PDB entry 4QW5 | X-ray diffraction, 3.00 A resolution | chains O and U of the 28 polymer chains in the assembly

Chain O:
Name: Proteasome subunit alpha type-2
Organism: Saccharomyces cerevisiae
Notes: EC 3.4.25.1; engineered mutation(s): M45A
Reference sequence: P23639 (PSA2_YEAST); residue numbers follow UniProt; this construct covers 1-250
Chain sequence (250 residues; numbered 1 to 250; the number before each row is that of its first residue):
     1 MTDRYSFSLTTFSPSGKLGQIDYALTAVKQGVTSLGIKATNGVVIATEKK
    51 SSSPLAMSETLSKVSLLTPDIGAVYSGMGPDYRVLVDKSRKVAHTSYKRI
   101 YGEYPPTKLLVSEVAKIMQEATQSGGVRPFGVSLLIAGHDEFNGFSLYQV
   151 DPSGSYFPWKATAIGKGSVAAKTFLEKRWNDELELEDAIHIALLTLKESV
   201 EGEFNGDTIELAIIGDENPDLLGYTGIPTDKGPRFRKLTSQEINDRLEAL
Curated features (UniProtKB/Swiss-Prot):
  - cross-link: Lys108 (Glycyl lysine isopeptide (Lys-Gly) (interchain with G-Cter in ubiquitin))

Chain U:
Name: Proteasome subunit alpha type-1
Organism: Saccharomyces cerevisiae
Notes: EC 3.4.25.1
Reference sequence: P21243 (PSA1_YEAST); residues -8 to 243 here correspond to UniProt positions 1-252 (UniProt number = residue number + 9)
Chain sequence (252 residues; row label = number of the first residue in the row; numbers below 1 keep their minus sign (Met-8 is residue -8)):
    -8 MSGAAAASAAGYDRHITIFSPEGRLYQVEYAFKATNQTNINSLAVRGKDC
    42 TVVISQKKVPDKLLDPTTVSYIFCISRTIGMVVNGPIPDARNAALRAKAE
    92 AAEFRYKYGYDMPCDVLAKRMANLSQIYTQRAYMRPLGVILTFVSVDEEL
   142 GPSIYKTDPAGYYVGYKATATGPKQQEITTNLENHFKKSKIDHINEESWE
   192 KVVEFAITHMIDALGTEFSKNDLEVGVATKDKFFTLSAENIEERLVAIAE
   242 QD
Disordered / not traced: -8 to 1, 243

How chain O and chain U interact:
Residue-residue contacts - 64 pairs, chain O then chain U:
  Asp3(O) with Tyr124(U)
  Tyr5(O) with Ile7(U); Ala123(U), hydrophobic; Tyr124(U), hydrophobic
  Leu9(O) with Ile9(U), hydrophobic; Ala123(U), hydrophobic
  Gln20(O) with Ile9(U); Phe10(U), hydrogen bond (side chain-backbone)
  Tyr23(O) with Phe10(U), hydrophobic; Ser11(U); Pro12(U), hydrophobic; Gly14(U)
  Ala24(O) with Phe10(U), hydrophobic
  Thr26(O) with Pro12(U); Glu13(U)
  Ala27(O) with Gly14(U)
  Ser52(O) with Tyr153(U), hydrogen bond
  Ser53(O) with Thr170(U)
  Pro54(O) with Lys158(U); Glu174(U)
  Leu55(O) with Tyr157(U); Lys158(U), hydrogen bond (backbone-backbone); Ala159(U); Thr170(U); Phe177(U), hydrophobic
  Ala56(O) with Gly156(U); Tyr157(U), hydrophobic
  Met57(O) with Arg37(U); Val155(U); Gly156(U), hydrogen bond (backbone-backbone); Tyr157(U); Lys158(U)
  Thr60(O) with Tyr146(U); Val155(U); Gly156(U), hydrogen bond (side chain-backbone)
  Leu61(O) with Tyr153(U), hydrophobic; Val155(U), hydrophobic
  Met78(O) with Phe10(U), hydrophobic; Leu16(U), hydrophobic
  Pro80(O) with Gln117(U); Ala151(U); Gly152(U); Tyr153(U)
  Asp81(O) with Gln117(U)
  Arg83(O) with Ala113(U), hydrogen bond (side chain-backbone); Asn114(U), hydrogen bond; Gly152(U), hydrogen bond (side chain-backbone); Tyr154(U)
  Val84(O) with Asn114(U); Gln117(U)
  Asp87(O) with Lys110(U), salt bridge; Asn114(U), hydrogen bond
  Gly126(O) with Arg122(U); Ala123(U), hydrogen bond (backbone-backbone)
  Val127(O) with Gln121(U); Arg122(U)
  Arg128(O) with Thr8(U); Phe10(U); Leu16(U); Thr120(U), hydrogen bond (side chain-backbone); Gln121(U), hydrogen bond (backbone-backbone)
  Pro129(O) with Phe10(U)
  Phe130(O) with Gln121(U)
  Gly131(O) with Phe10(U)
Interface residues without a listed pair, chain O (30 interface residues in all): Thr2, Ala121
Interface residues without a listed pair, chain U (34 interface residues in all): Thr160, Leu173

Summary:
The interface between chain O and chain U involves 30 residues on one side and 34 on the other, with 12
hydrogen bonds and 1 salt bridge. Polar pairs include Asp87(O)-Lys110(U), Gln20(O)-Phe10(U) and
Ser52(O)-Tyr153(U).
Here chain O is Proteasome subunit alpha type-2 and chain U is Proteasome subunit alpha type-1, both from
Saccharomyces cerevisiae. Entry 4QW5 (yCP beta5-M45A mutant in complex with carfilzomib) was determined by
X-ray diffraction, deposited together with 4QUX, 4QUY, 4QV0, 4QV1, 4QV3, 4QV4 and 42 further entries.
